Entry 4LEY (X-ray diffraction, 2.50 A resolution); this record covers chains A and J of the 6 polymer chains in the assembly.

# Chain A
Molecule: Cyclic GMP-AMP synthase
Source organism: Mus musculus
Notes: EC 2.7.7.-; fragment: Catalytic domain
UniProtKB: Q8C6L5 (CGAS_MOUSE); residue numbers follow UniProt; this construct covers 142-507
Amino-acid sequence (366 residues; row label = number of the first residue in the row):
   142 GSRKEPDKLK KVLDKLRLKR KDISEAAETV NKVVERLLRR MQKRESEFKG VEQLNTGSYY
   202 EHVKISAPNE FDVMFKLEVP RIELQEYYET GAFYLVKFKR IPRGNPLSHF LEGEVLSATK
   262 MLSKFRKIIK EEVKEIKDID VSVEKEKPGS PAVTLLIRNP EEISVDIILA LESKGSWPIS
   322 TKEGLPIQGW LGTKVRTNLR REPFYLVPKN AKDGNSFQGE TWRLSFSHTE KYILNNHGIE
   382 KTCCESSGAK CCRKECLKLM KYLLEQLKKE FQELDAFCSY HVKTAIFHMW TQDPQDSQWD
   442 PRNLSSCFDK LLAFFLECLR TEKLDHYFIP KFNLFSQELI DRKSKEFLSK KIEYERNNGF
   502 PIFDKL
Unresolved in the structure: 142-148
Bound ions: Zn2+: His378, Cys384, Cys385, Cys392
UniProt features mapped onto this chain:
  - region: Lys372 to Lys395 (DNA-binding)
  - motif: Leu154 to Leu159 (Nuclear export signal), Asp281 to Ser291 (Nuclear localization signal)
  - binding site (GTP): Thr197, Asp307, Arg364 to Glu371
  - binding site (ATP): Ser199, Glu371, Lys402, Ser420 to Lys424
  - binding site (Mg(2+)): Glu211, Asp213, Asp307
  - binding site (2',3'-cGAMP): Asp213, Gly290, Asp307, Lys350, Arg364 to Ser366
  - binding site (Zn(2+)): His378, Cys384, Cys385, Cys392
  - site: Arg241 (Arginine-anchor), Asp307, Ile308 (Cleavage)
  - modified residue: Lys156 (N6-lactoyllysine), Glu176 (PolyADP-ribosyl glutamic acid), Ser199 (Phosphoserine), Tyr201 (Phosphotyrosine), Glu272 (5-glutamyl polyglutamate), Ser291 (Phosphoserine), Glu302 (5-glutamyl glutamate), Lys372 (N6-acetyllysine), Lys382 (N6-acetyllysine), Lys402 (N6-acetyllysine), Ser420 (Phosphoserine), Lys491 (N6-methyllysine)
  - lipidation (S-palmitoyl cysteine): Cys392, Cys393, Cys459
  - cross-link (Glycyl lysine isopeptide (Lys-Gly)): Lys217 (interchain with G-Cter in SUMO), Lys271 (interchain with G-Cter in ubiquitin), Lys335 (interchain with G-Cter in SUMO), Lys372 (interchain with G-Cter in SUMO), Lys382 (interchain with G-Cter in SUMO), Lys399 (interchain with G-Cter in ubiquitin), Lys402 (interchain with G-Cter in ubiquitin), Lys409 (interchain with G-Cter in ubiquitin), Lys410 (interchain with G-Cter in ubiquitin), Lys464 (interchain with G-Cter in SUMO)
  - mutagenesis: Lys156 (K156Q: Mimics lactylation; knockin mice show higher mortality following HSV-1 infection), Asn172 (N172K: Induces alteration of the DNA-binding surface and leads to decreased synthesis of cyclic GMP-AMP (cGAMP); when associated with L-180), Glu176 (E176A: Abolished poly-ADP-ribosylation by PARP1, stimulating interferon production in knockin mice), Arg180 (R180L: Induces alteration of the DNA-binding surface and leads to decreased synthesis of cyclic GMP-AMP (cGAMP); when associated with K-182), Gly198 (G198A: Abolishes stimulation of interferon production; when associated with A-199), Ser199 (S199A: Abolishes stimulation of interferon production; when associated with A-199), Tyr201 (Y201E: Phosphomimetic mutant; reduced translocation to the nucleus following treatment with etoposide), Glu211 to Asp213 (Abolished nucleotidyltransferase activity. Does not affect nuclear localization and tethering to chromatin), Glu211 (E211A: Abolishes ability to promote type-I interferon production), Asp213 (D213A: Abolishes ability to promote type-I interferon production), Lys217 (K217R: Reduced sumoylation), Arg222 (R222E: Impaired tethering to chromatin, leading to constitutive activation in the absence of DNA), 31 further mutagenesis entries in UniProt
Reported in the primary citation:
  - binding site for 18 bp dsDNA (chain J): Lys151, Ser165, Ala168, Asn196, Tyr200, Arg222, Arg342, Lys372
  - binding site for 18 bp dsDNA: Arg158, Lys160, Arg161, Arg180, Lys184, His203, Lys335, Thr338, Lys395
  - self-association interface (contacts with another copy of this molecule); pairs are residue here / residue on that copy: Lys335-Glu386 (salt bridge), Lys382, Glu386
  - conformationally variable residues (loop rearrangement): Ser199, Glu211, Asp213, Asp307
  - mutagenesis - K151E, R158E, K160E, R161E, K162E, S165E, R180E, R222E (more than 50%), K240E (more than 50%), K315E, K323E (more than 50%), K372E, K395E: decreased catalytic activity
  - mutagenesis - K184E: unchanged catalytic activity
  - mutagenesis - K335E, R342E, K382A, E386A: abolished catalytic activity
  - mutagenesis - R158E, K372E, K382A, E386A, K395E: decreased signaling
  - mutagenesis - K184E, R222E, K240E, R342E: unchanged signaling
  - mutagenesis - R222E/R342E, K335E: abolished signaling
  - mutagenesis - K151E, R158E, K160E, K162E, S165E, R180E, K184E, R222E, K240E, K315E, K323E, K335E, R342E, K372E, K382A, K395E: decreased binding to DNA
  - mutagenesis - E386A: unchanged binding to DNA
  - catalytic residues: Asp213, Asp307 (proposed by the authors, not directly observed)

# Chain J
Molecule: 18 bp dsDNA
Sequence (18 nucleotides; row label = number of the first residue in the row):
     1 ATCTGTACAT GTACAGAT

# Chain A / chain J interface
Contacting residue pairs (6):
  Arg222(A) - DA17(J)  salt bridge to the phosphate
  Lys315(A) - DA15(J)  sugar contact
  Lys315(A) - DG16(J)  phosphate contact
  Gly316(A) - DA15(J)  phosphate contact
  Gly316(A) - DG16(J)  phosphate contact
  Arg342(A) - DA13(J)  sugar contact
Other interface residues (no listed pair), chain A (7 interface residues in all): Glu219, Pro221, Lys240
Other interface residues (no listed pair), chain J (6 interface residues in all): DC14, DT18

# In short
Chain A and chain J form an interface of 7 and 6 residues respectively, with 1 salt bridge. The salt-bridged
pair is Arg222(A)-DA17(J). The paper reports catalytic residues Asp213(A) and Asp307(A); K151E, R158E and
K160E of chain A, among others, reduce binding to DNA; 19 substitutions were tested in all.
Chain A is Cyclic GMP-AMP synthase (Mus musculus) and chain J is 18 bp dsDNA; the structure, Structure of
mouse cGAS bound to 18 bp DNA, was determined by X-ray diffraction together with 4LEV, 4LEW and 4LEZ from the
same study.
